3G3H - chains A and B; structure by X-ray diffraction, 1.50 A resolution.

== Chain A (and B) ==
Name: Glutamate receptor, ionotropic kainate 2
Organism: Rattus norvegicus
Notes: chain B of this document is another copy of the same molecule, construct and numbering; everything in this record applies to it too
UniProtKB: P42260 (GRIK2_RAT); the construct has insertions or renumbered stretches relative to UniProt, so the offset changes along the chain: 2-117 = UniProt 429-544; 120-259 = UniProt 667-806
Amino-acid sequence (259 residues; each row starts with the number of its first residue):
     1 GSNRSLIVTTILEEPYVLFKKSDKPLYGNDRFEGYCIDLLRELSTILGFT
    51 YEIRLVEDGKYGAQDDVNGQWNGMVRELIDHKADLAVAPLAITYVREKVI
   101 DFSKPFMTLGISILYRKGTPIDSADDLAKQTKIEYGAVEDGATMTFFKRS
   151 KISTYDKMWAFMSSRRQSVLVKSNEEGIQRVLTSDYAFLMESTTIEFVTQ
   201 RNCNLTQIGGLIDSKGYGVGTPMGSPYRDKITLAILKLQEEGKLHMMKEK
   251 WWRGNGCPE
Disordered / not traced: 1-2, 253-256, 259 (chain B: 253-256, 258-259)
Sequence notes: expression tag (1); linker (118-119); engineered mutation R149 (Lys696 in P42260), L233 (Ile780 in P42260), K237 (Gln784 in P42260)
Curated features (UniProtKB/Swiss-Prot):
  - binding site (L-glutamate): P89, A91, R96, A142, T143, E191
  - glycosylation (N-linked (GlcNAc...) asparagine): N3, N204
Disulfides: C203-C257
Metal / ion sites: Na+ site 1 near L12 (its only coordinating residue here); Na+ site 2: E97, I100, D101
Small-molecule neighbours: glutamic acid (GLU): Y61, P89, L90, A91, R96, V138, G141, A142, T143, N174, E191, Y217

== Chain A / chain B interface ==
Residue-residue contacts - 42 pairs, chain A then chain B:
  I92(A) - K104(B)
  I92(A) - L236(B)  hydrophobic
  T93(A) - L236(B)
  Y94(A) - L233(B)
  Y94(A) - L236(B)  hydrophobic
  Y94(A) - K237(B)
  Y94(A) - E240(B)
  E97(A) - K104(B)  salt bridge
  E97(A) - T232(B)
  E97(A) - L233(B)
  E97(A) - L236(B)
  K98(A) - L233(B)
  F102(A) - K104(B)  hydrogen bond (backbone-side chain)
  S103(A) - K104(B)
  K104(A) - I92(B)
  K104(A) - E97(B)  salt bridge
  K104(A) - F102(B)  hydrogen bond (side chain-backbone)
  K104(A) - S103(B)
  K104(A) - R228(B)
  T108(A) - T108(B)
  F146(A) - E240(B)
  R149(A) - K237(B)
  R149(A) - E240(B)  salt bridge
  D213(A) - Q239(B)
  S214(A) - Q239(B)  hydrogen bond (backbone-side chain)
  R228(A) - K104(B)
  R228(A) - R228(B)
  R228(A) - D229(B)  salt bridge
  D229(A) - R228(B)  salt bridge
  T232(A) - E97(B)
  L233(A) - Y94(B)
  L233(A) - E97(B)
  L233(A) - K98(B)
  L236(A) - I92(B)  hydrophobic
  L236(A) - T93(B)
  L236(A) - Y94(B)  hydrophobic
  L236(A) - E97(B)
  K237(A) - Y94(B)
  Q239(A) - S214(B)
  E240(A) - Y94(B)
  E240(A) - F146(B)
  E240(A) - R149(B)  salt bridge
Other interface residues (no listed pair), chain A (25 interface residues in all): P105, T145, I152, E241
Other interface residues (no listed pair), chain B (24 interface residues in all): P105, T145, I152, E241

== Summary ==
The interface between chain A and chain B involves 25 residues on one side and 24 on the other, with 3
hydrogen bonds and 6 salt bridges. Polar contacts include E97(A)-K104(B), R149(A)-E240(B) and R228(A)-D229(B).
Chain A binds glutamic acid.
Both chains are Glutamate receptor, ionotropic kainate 2 (Rattus norvegicus). Entry 3G3H (Crystal structure of
the GluR6 ligand binding domain dimer K665R I749L Q753K mutant with glutamate and ...) was determined by X-ray
diffraction together with 3G3F, 3G3G, 3G3I, 3G3J and 3G3K from the same study.
